9H1L - chains A and D of the 12 polymer chains in the assembly; structure by electron microscopy, 2.14 A resolution.

# Chain A
Protein: Methyl-coenzyme M reductase subunit gamma
Organism: Methanococcus maripaludis
Notes: EC 2.8.4.1
UniProt: A0A2L1CBG2 (A0A2L1CBG2_METMI); residues 1-260 here = UniProt positions 1-260
Amino-acid sequence (260 residues; each row starts with the number of its first residue):
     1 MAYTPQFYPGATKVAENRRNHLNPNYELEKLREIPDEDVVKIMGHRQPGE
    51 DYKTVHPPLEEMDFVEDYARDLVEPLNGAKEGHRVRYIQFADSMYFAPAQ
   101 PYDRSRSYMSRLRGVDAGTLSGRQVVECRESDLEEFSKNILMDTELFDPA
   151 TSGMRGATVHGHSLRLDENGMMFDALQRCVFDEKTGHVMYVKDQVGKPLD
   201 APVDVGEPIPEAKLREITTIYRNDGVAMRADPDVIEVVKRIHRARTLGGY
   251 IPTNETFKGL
Unresolved in the structure: 1
Small-molecule neighbours: factor 430 (F43): Leu-120, Ser-121, Gly-122, Arg-123, Ala-157, Thr-158, Val-159, His-160, His-162

# Chain D
Protein: Methyl-coenzyme M reductase subunit beta
Organism: Methanococcus maripaludis
Notes: EC 2.8.4.1
UniProt: A0A2L1CBB3 (A0A2L1CBB3_METMI); numbering as in UniProt (aligned over 1-443)
Amino-acid sequence (443 residues; each row starts with the number of its first residue):
     1 MVKYEDKISLYDAKGNLVAENVPLEAISPLYNPTIKSMVKNIKRTVAVNL
    51 AGIEGTLAAGKIGGKGCQVPGRTLDISAVSNAQAIADEVEKILKVSEDDD
   101 TAVKIINGGKQLAVQVPTARLEVAAEYSVSMLSTAMALKEALIKTFNIDM
   151 FDGSTVHAAIVGNYPQVMDYAGGNIASLLGAPSMMEGLGYALRNIPVNHA
   201 VATTKKNMMNAIAFSSVMEQTATFEMGDAVGSFERQHLLGLAYQGLNADN
   251 LVIDFIKANAKGTVGSVVETVIDRAIADGVIVVDKTMSSGFNMYKPADVN
   301 KWNAYAAAGLVAAVAVSCGAARAAQNVASVILYFNDILEYETGLPGVDYG
   351 RSMGTAVGFSFFSHSIYGGGGPGIFNGNHVVTRHSKGFAIPPVCAAMCAD
   401 AGTQMFSPEHTSGLVGSVYSAFDEFREPMKYVIEGALSIKDQF
Unresolved in the structure: 1
Construct notes: conflict Gly-173 (Ser in A0A2L1CBB3)
Small-molecule neighbours:
  - 1-thioethanesulfonic acid (COM): Phe-361, Ser-365, Tyr-367
  - factor 430 (F43): Ser-365, Ile-366, Tyr-367
  - Coenzyme B (TP7): Phe-361, Phe-362, Tyr-367, Gly-368, Gly-369, His-379, Val-380, Val-381
From the paper describing this entry:
  - binding site for 1-thioethanesulfonic acid: Tyr-367
  - conformationally variable residues (loop rearrangement): Phe-361 to Gly-371

# Chain A / chain D interface
Contacting residue pairs - 122 pairs, chain A then chain D:
  Tyr-3(A) with Glu-269(D); Ile-272(D); Asp-273(D); Ile-276(D), hydrophobic; Tyr-294(D); Glu-341(D), hydrogen bond
  Pro-5(A) with Glu-269(D); Glu-341(D)
  Gln-6(A) with Phe-291(D); Asn-292(D), hydrogen bond (side chain-backbone); Tyr-294(D); Glu-341(D), hydrogen bond (backbone-side chain)
  Phe-7(A) with Phe-291(D); Tyr-340(D); Glu-341(D), hydrogen bond (backbone-side chain)
  Tyr-8(A) with Phe-291(D); Tyr-340(D)
  Pro-9(A) with Phe-291(D), hydrophobic; Tyr-340(D)
  Gly-10(A) with Ser-289(D)
  Ala-11(A) with Ser-289(D)
  His-56(A) with Ala-401(D); Gly-402(D); Thr-403(D)
  Leu-59(A) with Arg-322(D); Ala-401(D), hydrophobic
  Met-62(A) with Ala-401(D)
  Phe-64(A) with Arg-322(D)
  Val-65(A) with Lys-205(D)
  Asp-67(A) with Lys-206(D); Asn-207(D); Met-208(D), hydrogen bond (side chain-backbone)
  Tyr-68(A) with Ala-13(D); Lys-14(D); Lys-257(D), hydrogen bond
  Ala-69(A) with Met-209(D), hydrophobic
  Arg-70(A) with Met-208(D); Arg-322(D)
  Leu-72(A) with Ile-256(D), hydrophobic; Lys-257(D); Ala-260(D)
  Val-73(A) with Ile-256(D), hydrophobic; Ala-260(D); Val-316(D); Gly-319(D); Ala-320(D)
  Glu-74(A) with Ala-260(D), hydrogen bond (backbone-backbone); Lys-261(D); Gly-319(D); Ala-320(D)
  Pro-75(A) with Gly-319(D); Ala-320(D)
  Leu-76(A) with Ala-320(D), hydrogen bond (backbone-backbone); Ala-321(D), hydrophobic
  Ala-79(A) with Ala-320(D); Ala-321(D); Arg-322(D)
  Val-85(A) with Gln-325(D)
  Tyr-102(A) with Asp-336(D)
  Ser-105(A) with Tyr-333(D), hydrogen bond
  Arg-106(A) with Asp-336(D), salt bridge; Ile-337(D); Tyr-340(D)
  Met-109(A) with Thr-263(D); Val-264(D), hydrogen bond (backbone-backbone); Gly-265(D); Ser-329(D); Val-330(D), hydrophobic; Tyr-333(D), hydrophobic
  Ser-110(A) with Thr-263(D), hydrogen bond (backbone-side chain)
  Arg-111(A) with Thr-263(D)
  Leu-112(A) with Thr-263(D)
  Arg-113(A) with Ala-260(D); Lys-261(D); Gly-262(D), hydrogen bond (side chain-backbone); Thr-263(D); Ala-320(D)
  Gly-114(A) with Ser-317(D); Ala-321(D); Asn-326(D), hydrogen bond (backbone-side chain)
  Val-115(A) with Asn-326(D)
  Asp-116(A) with Gln-325(D); Asn-326(D); Ser-329(D), hydrogen bond; His-364(D), salt bridge
  Ala-117(A) with Ser-329(D); Tyr-333(D)
  Thr-119(A) with Tyr-333(D)
  Glu-127(A) with Gln-325(D), hydrogen bond; His-364(D), salt bridge
  Arg-129(A) with Ala-321(D), hydrogen bond (side chain-backbone); Arg-322(D), hydrogen bond (side chain-backbone); Thr-403(D)
  Asp-233(A) with Met-287(D); Ser-288(D); Ser-289(D), hydrogen bond
  Glu-236(A) with Met-287(D)
  Val-237(A) with Met-287(D), hydrophobic; Phe-291(D), hydrophobic
  Val-238(A) with Tyr-340(D), hydrophobic
  Arg-240(A) with Asp-284(D), salt bridge; Lys-285(D); Met-293(D); Gly-343(D)
  Ile-241(A) with Glu-339(D); Tyr-340(D), hydrophobic; Gly-343(D)
  Ala-244(A) with Pro-345(D), hydrophobic
  Arg-245(A) with Glu-339(D), salt bridge; Tyr-349(D); Met-353(D)
  Gly-248(A) with Tyr-349(D)
  Tyr-250(A) with Phe-233(D)
  Ile-251(A) with Ser-232(D)
  Pro-252(A) with Phe-233(D); Gln-236(D); Asn-300(D); Tyr-349(D)
  Asn-254(A) with Ala-297(D); Asp-298(D); Val-299(D), hydrogen bond (side chain-backbone)
  Phe-257(A) with Val-299(D), hydrophobic
Also at the interface, not in a pair above, chain A (60 interface residues in all): Ala-2, Leu-22, Val-55, Glu-66, Gly-118, Gly-249, Thr-253
Also at the interface, not in a pair above, chain D (68 interface residues in all): Ile-253, Gly-290, Pro-296, Ala-323, Leu-344, Gly-350, Arg-351, Cys-398, Ala-399

# In short
The interface between chain A and chain D involves 60 residues on one side and 68 on the other, with 19
hydrogen bonds and 5 salt bridges. Polar pairs include Arg-106(A)/Asp-336(D), Asp-116(A)/His-364(D) and
Glu-127(A)/His-364(D). From the paper: a binding site for 1-thioethanesulfonic acid at Tyr-367(D);
conformational variability at Phe-361(D).
Here chain A is Methyl-coenzyme M reductase subunit gamma and chain D is Methyl-coenzyme M reductase subunit
beta, both from Methanococcus maripaludis. Entry 9H1L (Methyl-coenzyme M reductase activation complex binding
to the A2 component after incubation with ATP) was determined by electron microscopy together with 8S7V and
8S7X from the same study.
